PDB entry 4G33 | X-ray diffraction, 2.03 A resolution | chain A

[Chain A]
Molecule: 15S-lipoxygenase
From: Pseudomonas aeruginosa
Notes: EC 1.13.11.-; fragment: Secretable Pa_LOX without the periplasmic signal peptide
UniProt: Q8RNT4 (LOX_PSEAI); residue numbers follow UniProt; this construct covers 19-685
Sequence (688 residues; numbered -2 to 685; the number before each row is that of its first residue; numbers below 1 keep their minus sign (Met-2 is residue -2)):
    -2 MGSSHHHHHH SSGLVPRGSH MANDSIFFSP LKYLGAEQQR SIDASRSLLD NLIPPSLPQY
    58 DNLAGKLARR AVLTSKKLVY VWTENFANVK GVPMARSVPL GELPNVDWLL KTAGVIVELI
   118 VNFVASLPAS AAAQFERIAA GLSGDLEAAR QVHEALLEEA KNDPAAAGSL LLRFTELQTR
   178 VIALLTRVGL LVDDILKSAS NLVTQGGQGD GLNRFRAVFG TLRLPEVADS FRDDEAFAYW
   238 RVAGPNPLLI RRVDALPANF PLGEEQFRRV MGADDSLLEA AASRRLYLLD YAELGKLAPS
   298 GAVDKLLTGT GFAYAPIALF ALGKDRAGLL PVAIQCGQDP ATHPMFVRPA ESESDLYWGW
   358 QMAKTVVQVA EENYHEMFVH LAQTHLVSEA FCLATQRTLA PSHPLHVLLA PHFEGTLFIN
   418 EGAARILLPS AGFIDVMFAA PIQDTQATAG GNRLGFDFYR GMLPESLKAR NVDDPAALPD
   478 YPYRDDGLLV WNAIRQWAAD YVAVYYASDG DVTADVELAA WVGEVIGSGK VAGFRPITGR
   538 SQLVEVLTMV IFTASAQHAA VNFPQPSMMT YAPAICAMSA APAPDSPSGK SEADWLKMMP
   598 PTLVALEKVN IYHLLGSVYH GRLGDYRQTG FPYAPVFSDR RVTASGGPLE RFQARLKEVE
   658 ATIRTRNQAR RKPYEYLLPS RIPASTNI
Not modelled in the structure: -2 to 18, 201-206
Differences from the reference sequence: expression tag (-2 to 18)
Ion coordination: Fe2+: His377, His382, His555, Asn559, Ile685
Small-molecule neighbours: ZPE ((2R)-3-{[(S)-(2-aminoethoxy)(hydroxy)phosphoryl]oxy}-2-(tetradec-5-enoyloxy)propyl (11Z)-octadec-11-enoate): Trp105, Thr109, Ile113, Leu116, Ile117, Phe120, Leu182, Thr183, Val185, Gly186, Val189, Asp190, Ile192, Leu193, Glu373, Met374, His377, Leu378, His382, Phe415, Ile416, Gly419, Ala420, Ile423, Leu424, Phe430, Ile431, Met434, Phe435, Leu603, Glu604, Asn607, Ile608, Tyr609, Leu611, Leu612, Ile685
From the paper describing this entry:
  - Fe2+ coordination: His377, His382, His555, Asn559
  - interface residues: Arg422
  - conformationally variable residues (side-chain flip): Arg422
  - specificity-determining residues: Asp190, Arg422 (proposed by the authors, not directly observed)
  - specificity-determining residues: Ala420 (citing earlier work)

[Overview]
Bound to chain A: compound ZPE. His377, His382, His555, Asn559 and Ile685 form the Fe2+ site. The paper
reports the interface residue Arg422; Fe2+ coordination by His377, His382 and His555 among others.
Chain A is 15S-lipoxygenase (Pseudomonas aeruginosa); the structure, Crystal Structure of a
Phospholipid-Lipoxygenase Complex from Pseudomonas aeruginosa at 2.0 A (C2221), was determined by X-ray
diffraction (same publication as 4G32).
